Entry 5ZEH (X-ray diffraction, 2.36 A resolution); this record covers chains A and B.

== Chain A (and B) ==
Name: Arginase
Source organism: Entamoeba histolytica
Notes: EC 3.5.3.1; chain B of this document is another copy of the same molecule, construct and numbering; everything in this record applies to it too
UniProt: C4LSS0 (C4LSS0_ENTHI); residue numbers follow UniProt; this construct covers 1-296
Amino-acid sequence (312 residues; each row starts with the number of its first residue; numbers below 1 keep their minus sign (His-15 is residue -15)):
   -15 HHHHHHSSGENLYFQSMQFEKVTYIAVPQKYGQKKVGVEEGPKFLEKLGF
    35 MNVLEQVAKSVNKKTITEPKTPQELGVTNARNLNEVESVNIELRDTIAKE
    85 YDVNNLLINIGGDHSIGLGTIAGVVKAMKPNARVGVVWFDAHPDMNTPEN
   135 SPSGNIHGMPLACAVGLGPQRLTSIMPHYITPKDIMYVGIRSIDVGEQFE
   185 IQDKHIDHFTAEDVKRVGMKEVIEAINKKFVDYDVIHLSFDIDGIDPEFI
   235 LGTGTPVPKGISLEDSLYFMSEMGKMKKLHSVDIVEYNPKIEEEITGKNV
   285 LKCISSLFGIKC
Disordered / not traced: -15 to 0, 295-296 (chain B: -15 to -2, 59-61, 295-296)
Construct notes: expression tag (-15 to 0)
Curated features (UniProtKB/Swiss-Prot):
  - binding site (Mn(2+)): His98, Asp124, His126, Asp128, Asp225, Asp227
  - binding site (L-arginine): Asn130, Ser137, Asp178, Asp227, Thr239
Metal / ion sites: Mn2+ site 1: His98, Asp124, Asp128, Asp225; Mn2+ site 2: Asp124, His126, Asp225, Asp227
Ligand contacts: L-ornithine (ORN): His126, Asp128, Asn130, Ser135, Pro136, Ser137, Asn139, His141, Gly142, Asp178, Glu181, Thr239

== How chain A and chain B interact ==
Contacting residue pairs - 34 pairs, chain A then chain B:
  Lys27(A) - Asn36(B)
  Glu30(A) - Glu30(B)
  Glu30(A) - Met35(B)
  Lys31(A) - Lys31(B)
  Lys31(A) - Gly33(B)
  Gly33(A) - Lys31(B)
  Met35(A) - Glu30(B)
  Met35(A) - Met35(B)  hydrophobic
  Met35(A) - Lys47(B)
  Asn36(A) - Lys27(B)
  Glu39(A) - Lys47(B)  salt bridge
  Glu39(A) - Thr49(B)  hydrogen bond
  Lys43(A) - Lys47(B)
  Lys43(A) - Lys48(B)
  Lys43(A) - Thr49(B)  hydrogen bond (backbone-backbone)
  Lys43(A) - Thr51(B)
  Ser44(A) - Lys47(B)
  Ser44(A) - Lys48(B)  hydrogen bond
  Val45(A) - Val45(B)
  Val45(A) - Asn46(B)
  Val45(A) - Lys47(B)  hydrogen bond (backbone-backbone)
  Asn46(A) - Val45(B)
  Asn46(A) - Asn46(B)
  Lys47(A) - Met35(B)
  Lys47(A) - Glu39(B)  salt bridge
  Lys47(A) - Lys43(B)
  Lys47(A) - Ser44(B)
  Lys47(A) - Val45(B)  hydrogen bond (backbone-backbone)
  Lys48(A) - Lys43(B)
  Lys48(A) - Ser44(B)
  Thr49(A) - Glu39(B)  hydrogen bond
  Thr49(A) - Lys43(B)  hydrogen bond (backbone-side chain)
  Thr51(A) - Lys43(B)  hydrogen bond
  Glu76(A) - Lys43(B)  salt bridge
Also at the interface, not in a pair above, chain A (19 interface residues in all): Ala10, Leu32, Ile50
Also at the interface, not in a pair above, chain B (16 interface residues in all): Ala10

== Overview ==
Chain A and chain B form an interface of 19 and 16 residues respectively, with 8 hydrogen bonds and 3 salt
bridges. Polar contacts include Glu39(A)-Lys47(B), Glu76(A)-Lys43(B) and Glu39(A)-Thr49(B). Bound to chain A:
L-ornithine.
Both chains are Arginase (Entamoeba histolytica). Entry 5ZEH (Crystal structure of Entamoeba histolytica
Arginase in complex with L- Ornithine at 2.35 A) was determined by X-ray diffraction, deposited together with
5ZEE and 5ZEF.
